7UWK - chains E and G of the 12 polymer chains in the assembly; structure by electron microscopy, 4.40 A resolution (low resolution: residue-level contacts below are approximate; hydrogen-bond / salt-bridge calls are withheld).

Chain E (and G):
Molecule: Interleukin-25
Organism: Homo sapiens
Notes: chain G of this document is another copy of the same molecule, construct and numbering; everything in this record applies to it too
UniProtKB: Q9H293 (IL25_HUMAN); residue numbers follow UniProt; this construct covers 30-177
Amino-acid sequence (188 residues; numbered 26 to 213; the number before each row is that of its first residue):
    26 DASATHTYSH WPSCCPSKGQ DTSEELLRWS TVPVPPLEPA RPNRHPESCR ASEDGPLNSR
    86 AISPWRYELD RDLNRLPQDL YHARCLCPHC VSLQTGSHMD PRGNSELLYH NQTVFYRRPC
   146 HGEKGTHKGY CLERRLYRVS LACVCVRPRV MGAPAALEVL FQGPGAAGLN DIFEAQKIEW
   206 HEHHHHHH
Disordered / not traced: 26-81, 178-213 (chain G: 26-77, 178-213)
Disulfide bonds: Cys110-Cys168, Cys115-Cys170
Sequence notes: expression tag (26-29, 178-213)
Curated features (UniProtKB/Swiss-Prot):
  - glycosylation: Asn136 (N-linked (GlcNAc...) asparagine)
Reported in the primary citation:
  - mutagenesis - Y92A (3 log-fold), L98A, L101A, Y106A, Y134A, M176A: decreased signaling

How chain E and chain G interact:
Residue-residue contacts (16):
  Arg85(E) with Val171(G); Arg172(G); Arg174(G)
  Ala86(E) with Cys170(G)
  Ile87(E) with Cys170(G)
  Thr120(E) with Arg172(G)
  Gly121(E) with Arg172(G)
  Arg127(E) with Leu118(G)
  Leu133(E) with Ala167(G)
  Cys170(E) with Ala86(G); Ile87(G)
  Val171(E) with Leu82(G)
  Arg172(E) with Glu78(G); Arg85(G)
  Pro173(E) with Arg85(G)
  Arg174(E) with Arg85(G)
Interface residues without a listed pair, chain E (16 interface residues in all): Leu118, Leu166, Ala167, Val169
Interface residues without a listed pair, chain G (15 interface residues in all): Gly121, Asp125, Leu133, His135

Summary:
16 residues of chain E and 15 residues of chain G are in contact. From the paper: Y92A, L98A and L101A of
chain E, among others, reduce signaling; 6 substitutions were tested in all.
Chain E and chain G are both Interleukin-25 (Homo sapiens); the structure, Structure of the higher-order
IL-25-IL-17RB complex, was determined by electron microscopy, deposited together with 7UWJ, 7UWL, 7UWM and
7UWN.
